Entry 6RD9 (electron microscopy, 3.00 A resolution); this record covers chains 4 and 7 of the 31 polymer chains in the assembly.

== Chain 4 ==
Molecule: Mitochondrial ATP synthase associated protein ASA4
From: Polytomella sp. Pringsheim 198.80
UniProtKB: D7NIZ2 (D7NIZ2_9CHLO); residue numbers follow UniProt; this construct covers 1-294
Chain sequence (294 residues; row label = number of the first residue in the row):
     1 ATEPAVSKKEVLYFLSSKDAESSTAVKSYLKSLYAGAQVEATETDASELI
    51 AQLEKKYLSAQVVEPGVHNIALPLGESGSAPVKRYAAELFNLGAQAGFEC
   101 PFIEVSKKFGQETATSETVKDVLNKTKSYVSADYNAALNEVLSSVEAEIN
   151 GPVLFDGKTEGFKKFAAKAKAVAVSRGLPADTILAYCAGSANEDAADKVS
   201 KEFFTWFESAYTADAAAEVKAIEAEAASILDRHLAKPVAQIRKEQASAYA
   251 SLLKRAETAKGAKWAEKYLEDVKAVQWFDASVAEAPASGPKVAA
Unresolved in the structure: 1-4

== Chain 7 ==
Molecule: Mitochondrial ATP synthase associated protein ASA7
From: Polytomella sp. Pringsheim 198.80
UniProtKB: D8V7I2 (D8V7I2_9CHLO); numbering as in UniProt (aligned over 1-190)
Chain sequence (190 residues; each row starts with the number of its first residue):
     1 MSSVRAGVEAGRRDLTTFTFSGLQDAPVAALSGSIKLNVAAKAGKAEVTV
    51 AAGAAKAATQVSAAALRKLSGSKISLAEVARISVLHSSIQNYLLSLSNER
   101 YQLLSQWPDFTTMYGKDFYYRAHPEDLKKFYDAADEYYKLYETVTEFDSL
   151 SALASQVVPNYAARRRSTVHPAIGSTVADGAFTNFLLSKQ
Unresolved in the structure: 1-14

== Interface between chain 4 and chain 7 ==
Contacting residue pairs (127; chain 4 residue first):
  V63(4) with R165(7); P171(7), hydrophobic
  E64(4) with A162(7); R166(7), salt bridge
  V67(4) with L85(7); Y161(7), hydrophobic; R165(7)
  H68(4) with S83(7); V84(7), hydrogen bond (backbone-backbone); L85(7), hydrogen bond (backbone-backbone); V158(7); A162(7)
  N69(4) with V84(7)
  I70(4) with L85(7)
  A71(4) with V84(7), hydrophobic
  L72(4) with L85(7), hydrophobic; S88(7), hydrogen bond (backbone-side chain)
  L74(4) with S88(7); I89(7), hydrophobic; Y92(7), hydrophobic
  G75(4) with Y92(7)
  Y85(4) with Y161(7), hydrogen bond
  L89(4) with R165(7); H170(7); A172(7), hydrophobic
  G93(4) with H170(7)
  F98(4) with V169(7); H170(7); P171(7)
  E99(4) with H170(7), hydrogen bond (backbone-side chain)
  P101(4) with H170(7); I173(7)
  F102(4) with G180(7); A181(7), hydrophobic
  E104(4) with V169(7)
  V105(4) with V169(7), hydrophobic; A178(7), hydrophobic; A181(7), hydrophobic
  S106(4) with A181(7)
  K108(4) with T168(7)
  F109(4) with A178(7); A181(7); F182(7); F185(7), hydrophobic
  G110(4) with F185(7)
  T113(4) with F185(7)
  V122(4) with L186(7), hydrophobic
  L123(4) with F182(7), hydrophobic; L186(7), hydrophobic
  T126(4) with F182(7)
  Y129(4) with A178(7)
  V130(4) with A178(7); D179(7); F182(7), hydrophobic
  S131(4) with S175(7); D179(7), hydrogen bond
  Y134(4) with D179(7); T183(7), hydrogen bond
  L138(4) with F182(7), hydrophobic; L186(7), hydrophobic
  F155(4) with L186(7), hydrophobic; Q190(7)
  D156(4) with Q190(7)
  F162(4) with L186(7)
  A166(4) with L187(7)
  A169(4) with L187(7), hydrophobic
  K170(4) with L187(7)
  A173(4) with T183(7)
  L178(4) with D179(7); G180(7); T183(7)
  A180(4) with T183(7)
  I183(4) with G180(7); N184(7)
  L184(4) with N184(7); L187(7); S188(7)
  C187(4) with N184(7)
  W206(4) with T176(7); G180(7)
  F207(4) with V177(7), hydrophobic
  A210(4) with T176(7); V177(7), hydrophobic
  Y211(4) with V177(7)
  D214(4) with G174(7); S175(7), hydrogen bond (side chain-backbone); T176(7), hydrogen bond (side chain-backbone); V177(7)
  E218(4) with R164(7), salt bridge; R165(7), salt bridge
  I222(4) with V157(7), hydrophobic; Y161(7), hydrophobic
  E223(4) with Y92(7)
  E225(4) with Q156(7); V157(7)
  A226(4) with L93(7)
  A227(4) with L96(7), hydrophobic
  I229(4) with L153(7), hydrophobic; Q156(7); V157(7), hydrophobic
  L230(4) with L96(7), hydrophobic; S97(7); L150(7), hydrophobic; L153(7), hydrophobic
  D231(4) with R100(7), salt bridge
  H233(4) with T143(7); S149(7); L153(7)
  L234(4) with R100(7); T143(7); V144(7), hydrophobic
  K236(4) with K139(7); T143(7)
  V238(4) with E142(7); T143(7); E146(7)
  I241(4) with T143(7); S149(7)
  R242(4) with E146(7), salt bridge
  Q245(4) with S149(7), hydrogen bond (side chain-backbone); A152(7)
  V275(4) with R81(7)
  F278(4) with V79(7), hydrophobic; A80(7); R81(7)
  D279(4) with R81(7), salt bridge
  P290(4) with V79(7), hydrophobic
Also at the interface, not in a pair above, chain 4 (79 interface residues in all): K56, F90, C100, G157, F165, R176, A213, A235, P237, V292
Also at the interface, not in a pair above, chain 7 (57 interface residues in all): I82, D148, N160, S167, K189

== Summary ==
Chain 4 and chain 7 form an interface of 79 and 57 residues respectively, with 10 hydrogen bonds and 6 salt
bridges. Polar pairs include E64(4)-R166(7), E218(4)-R164(7) and E218(4)-R165(7).
Chain 4 is Mitochondrial ATP synthase associated protein ASA4 and chain 7 is Mitochondrial ATP synthase
associated protein ASA7, both from Polytomella sp. Pringsheim 198.80; the structure, CryoEM structure of
Polytomella F-ATP synthase, Primary rotary state 1, composite map, was determined by electron microscopy
together with 6RD4, 6RD5, 6RD6, 6RD7, 6RD8, 6RDA and 46 further entries from the same study.
